Entry 6MUR (electron microscopy, 3.10 A resolution); this record covers chains C and H of the 8 polymer chains in the assembly.

Chain C:
Name: Uncharacterized protein Csm3
Organism: Thermococcus onnurineus
Reference sequence: B6YWC0 (B6YWC0_THEON); numbering as in UniProt (aligned over 1-290)
Amino-acid sequence (291 residues; numbered 0 to 290; the number before each row is that of its first residue; numbering starts at 0):
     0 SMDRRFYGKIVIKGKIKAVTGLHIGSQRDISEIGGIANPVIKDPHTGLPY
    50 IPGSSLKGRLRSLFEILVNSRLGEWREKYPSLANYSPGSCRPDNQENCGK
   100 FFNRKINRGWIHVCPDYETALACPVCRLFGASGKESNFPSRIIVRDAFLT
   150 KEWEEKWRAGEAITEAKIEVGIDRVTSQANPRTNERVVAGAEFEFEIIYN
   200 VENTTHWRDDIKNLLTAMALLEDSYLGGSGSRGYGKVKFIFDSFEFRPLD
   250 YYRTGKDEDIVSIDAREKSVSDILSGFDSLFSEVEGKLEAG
Not modelled in the structure: 0-3, 28-33, 288-290
Differences from the reference sequence: expression tag (0); engineered mutation Ala36 (Asp in B6YWC0)
Bound ions: Zn2+: His111, Cys113, Cys122, Cys125
From the paper describing this entry:
  - binding site for the 38-nt RNA strand: Ser53, Lys56, Arg58, Arg60, Ile167, Ile171, Arg173, Arg181, Gly226, Gly227, Arg231
  - mutagenesis - K56A/R60A: decreased catalytic activity with the 40-nt RNA strand (chain H)
  - mutagenesis - H22A, K41A, R181A, G226A/G227A: unchanged catalytic activity with the 40-nt RNA strand (chain H)
  - mutagenesis - D36A: abolished catalytic activity with the 40-nt RNA strand (chain H)

Chain H:
Molecule: 40-nt RNA strand
Sequence (40 nucleotides; row label = number of the first residue in the row):
     1 CCCUGGCGCCCAAUACGCAAACCGCCUCUGCCCGCGGGCG
Not modelled in the structure: 1-16, 36-40

How chain C and chain H interact:
Pairs across the interface (10; chain C residue first):
  Asn37(C) - C31(H)  base contact
  Asn106(C) - C35(H)  hydrogen bond to the sugar
  Arg107(C) - G34(H)  hydrogen bond to the sugar
  Arg107(C) - C35(H)  hydrogen bond to the sugar
  Ala178(C) - U29(H)  hydrogen bond to the sugar
  Asn179(C) - U29(H)  hydrogen bond to the sugar
  Pro180(C) - U29(H)  base contact
  Pro180(C) - G30(H)  hydrogen bond to the sugar
  Arg181(C) - C31(H)  base contact
  Asn183(C) - C31(H)  base contact
Other interface residues (no listed pair), chain C (10 interface residues in all): Ile167, Thr182

In short:
10 residues of chain C and 5 residues of chain H are in contact, with 6 hydrogen bonds. Polar contacts include
Asn106(C)-C35(H), Arg107(C)-G34(H) and Arg107(C)-C35(H). The paper reports a binding site for the 38-nt RNA
strand at Ser53(C), Lys56(C) and Arg58(C) among others; K56A/R60A of chain C reduce catalytic activity with
the 40-nt RNA strand (chain H); 6 substitutions were tested in all.
Here chain C is Uncharacterized protein Csm3 (Thermococcus onnurineus) and chain H is a 40-nt RNA strand.
Entry 6MUR (Cryo-EM structure of Csm-crRNA-target RNA ternary complex in type III-A CRISPR-Cas system) was
determined by electron microscopy together with 6MUA, 6MUU, 6MUS and 6MUT from the same study.
